7RXD - chains B and N of the 5 polymer chains in the assembly; structure by electron microscopy, 3.60 A resolution.

Chain B:
Molecule: Maltodextrin-binding protein, Immunoglobulin G-binding protein A, Immunoglobulin G-binding protein G
Source organism: Escherichia coli
Reference sequence: chimeric construct of A0A4Z0THX4, P99134, P06654: residues 2-359 from A0A4Z0THX4 (A0A4Z0THX4_ECOLX) positions 27-384 (UniProt number = residue number + 25); residues 360-467 from P99134 positions 43-150 (UniProt number = residue number - 317); residues 479-536 from P06654 positions 295-352 (UniProt number = residue number - 184)
Chain sequence (545 residues; each row starts with the number of its first residue):
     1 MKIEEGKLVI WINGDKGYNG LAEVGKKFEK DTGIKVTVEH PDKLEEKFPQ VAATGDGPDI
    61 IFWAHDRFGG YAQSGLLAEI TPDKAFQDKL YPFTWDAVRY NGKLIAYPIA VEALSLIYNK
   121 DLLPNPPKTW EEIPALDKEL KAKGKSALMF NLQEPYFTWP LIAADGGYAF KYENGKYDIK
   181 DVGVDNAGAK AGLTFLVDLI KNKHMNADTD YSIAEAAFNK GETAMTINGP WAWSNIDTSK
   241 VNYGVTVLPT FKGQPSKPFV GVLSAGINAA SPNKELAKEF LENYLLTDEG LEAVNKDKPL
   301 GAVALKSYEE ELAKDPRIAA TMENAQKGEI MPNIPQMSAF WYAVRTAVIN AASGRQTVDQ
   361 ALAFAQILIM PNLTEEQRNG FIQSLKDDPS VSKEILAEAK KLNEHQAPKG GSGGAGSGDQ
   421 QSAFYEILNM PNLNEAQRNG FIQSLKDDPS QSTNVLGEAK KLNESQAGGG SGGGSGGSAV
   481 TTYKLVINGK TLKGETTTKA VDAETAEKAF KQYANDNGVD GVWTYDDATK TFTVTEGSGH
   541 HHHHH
Not modelled in the structure: 1-7, 29-34, 53-57, 142-147, 409-481, 537-545
Construct notes: initiating methionine (1); conflict Ala361 (Gln44 in P99134), Leu362 (Asn45 in P99134), Ala365 (Tyr48 in P99134), 22 further conflict positions vs the reference (P99134) not listed; linker (468-478); expression tag (537-545)

Chain N:
Molecule: Nb_RBD
Source organism: Vicugna pacos
Chain sequence (129 residues; numbered 1 to 129; the number before each row is that of its first residue):
     1 QVQLVESGGG LVQAGGSLRL SCAASGFPVY RDRMAWYRQA PGKEREWVAA IYSAGQQTRY
    61 ADSVKGRFTI SRDNAKNTVY LQMNSLKPED TAVYYCNVKD VGHHYEYYDY WGQGTQVTVS
   121 SLEHHHHHH
Not modelled in the structure: 126-129
Disulfide bonds: Cys22-Cys96

How chain B and chain N interact:
Residue-residue contacts - 22 pairs, chain B then chain N:
  Gln377(B) - Gly15(N)  hydrogen bond (side chain-backbone)
  Gly380(B) - Gln82(N)
  Gly380(B) - Asn84(N)
  Phe381(B) - Asn84(N)
  Phe381(B) - Ser85(N)
  Gln383(B) - Arg19(N)
  Gln383(B) - Gln82(N)
  Ser384(B) - Thr69(N)
  Ser384(B) - Asn84(N)
  Asp387(B) - Arg19(N)  salt bridge
  Asp387(B) - Thr69(N)
  Asp387(B) - Ser71(N)  hydrogen bond
  Asp388(B) - Thr58(N)  hydrogen bond
  Asp388(B) - Tyr60(N)  hydrogen bond
  Asp388(B) - Thr69(N)  hydrogen bond
  Val391(B) - Tyr60(N)  hydrophobic
  Val391(B) - Lys65(N)
  Glu394(B) - Gly66(N)
  Ile395(B) - Gly66(N)
  Glu398(B) - Gly66(N)
  Glu398(B) - Arg67(N)
  Leu402(B) - Ser85(N)
Interface residues without a listed pair, chain B (13 interface residues in all): Glu376
Interface residues without a listed pair, chain N (15 interface residues in all): Gly16, Ser17, Ile70

Overview:
The interface between chain B and chain N involves 13 residues on one side and 15 on the other, with 5
hydrogen bonds and 1 salt bridge. Polar pairs include Asp387(B)-Arg19(N), Gln377(B)-Gly15(N) and
Asp387(B)-Ser71(N).
Here chain B is Maltodextrin-binding protein, Immunoglobulin G-binding protein A, Immunoglobulin G-binding
protein G (Escherichia coli) and chain N is Nb_RBD (Vicugna pacos). Entry 7RXD (CryoEM structure of RBD domain
of COVID-19 in complex with Legobody) was determined by electron microscopy together with 7R9D and 7RXC from
the same study.
